7KJN - chains A and B of the 3 polymer chains in the assembly; structure by X-ray diffraction, 2.80 A resolution.

== Chain A ==
Molecule: Protein Mdm4
UniProtKB: O15151 (MDM4_HUMAN); residues 24-108 here = UniProt positions 24-108
Amino-acid sequence (85 residues; row label = number of the first residue in the row):
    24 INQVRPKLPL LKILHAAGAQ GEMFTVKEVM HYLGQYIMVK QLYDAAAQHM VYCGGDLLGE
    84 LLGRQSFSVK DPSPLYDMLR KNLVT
Construct notes: engineered mutation A68 (Gln in O15151), A69 (Gln in O15151), A70 (Glu in O15151)

== Chain B ==
Molecule: D-PMI-omega
Amino-acid sequence (12 residues; row label = number of the first residue in the row):
     1 EFWYVEXEKL LR
Modified / non-standard residues: E1, E6, E8 (D-glutamic acid; DGL); F2 (D-phenylalanine; DPN); W3 (D-tryptophan; DTR); Y4 (D-tyrosine; DTY); V5 (D-valine; DVA); D0C (4-chloro-D-phenylalanine) at position 7; K9 (D-lysine; DLY); L10, L11 (D-leucine; DLE); R12 (D-arginine; DAR)

== How chain A and chain B interact ==
Contacting residue pairs (14; chain A residue first):
  M53(A) - D0C_7(B)
  M53(A) - L10(B)
  H54(A) - L10(B)
  G57(A) - W3(B)
  G57(A) - D0C_7(B)
  I60(A) - W3(B)
  Y66(A) - W3(B)
  Q71(A) - E1(B)
  Q71(A) - F2(B)
  Q71(A) - W3(B)  hydrogen bond (side chain-backbone)
  Q71(A) - Y4(B)
  V92(A) - W3(B)
  P95(A) - L11(B)
  L98(A) - D0C_7(B)
Interface residues without a listed pair, chain A (13 interface residues in all): K50, M61, H72, V74

== In short ==
13 residues of chain A and 7 residues of chain B are in contact, with 1 hydrogen bond. The hydrogen-bonded
pair is Q71(A)-W3(B).
Chain A is Protein Mdm4 and chain B is D-PMI-omega; the structure, Crystal structure of human mdmx in complex
with D-peptide inhibitor (dpmi-omega), was determined by X-ray diffraction together with 7KJM from the same
study.
